Entry 6CIM (X-ray diffraction, 3.60 A resolution); this record covers chains C and D of the 10 polymer chains in the assembly.

Chain C:
Protein: V(D)J recombination-activating protein 1
Organism: Mus musculus
Notes: EC 3.1.-.-, 2.3.2.27
Reference sequence: P15919 (RAG1_MOUSE); numbering as in UniProt (aligned over 384-1008)
Chain sequence (625 residues; row label = number of the first residue in the row):
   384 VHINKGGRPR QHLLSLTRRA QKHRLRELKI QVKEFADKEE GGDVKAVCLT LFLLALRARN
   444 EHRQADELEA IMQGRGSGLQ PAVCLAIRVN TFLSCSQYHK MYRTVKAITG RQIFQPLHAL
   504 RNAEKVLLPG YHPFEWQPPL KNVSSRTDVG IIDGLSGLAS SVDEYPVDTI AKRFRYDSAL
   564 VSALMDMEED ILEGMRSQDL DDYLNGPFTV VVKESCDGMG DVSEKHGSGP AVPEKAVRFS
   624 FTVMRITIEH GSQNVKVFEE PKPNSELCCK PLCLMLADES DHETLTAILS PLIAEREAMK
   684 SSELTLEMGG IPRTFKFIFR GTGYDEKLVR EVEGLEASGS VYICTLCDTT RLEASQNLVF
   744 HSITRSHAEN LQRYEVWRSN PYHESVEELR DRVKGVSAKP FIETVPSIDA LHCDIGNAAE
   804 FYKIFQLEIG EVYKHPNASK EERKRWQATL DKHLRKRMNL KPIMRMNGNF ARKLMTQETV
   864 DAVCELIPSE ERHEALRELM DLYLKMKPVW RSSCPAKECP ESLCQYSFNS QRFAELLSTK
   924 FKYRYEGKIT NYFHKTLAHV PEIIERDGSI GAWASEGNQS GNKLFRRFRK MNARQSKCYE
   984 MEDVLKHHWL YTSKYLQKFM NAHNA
Disordered / not traced: 384-395, 609-614, 957-960, 1008
Differences from the reference sequence: engineered mutation Q962 (Glu in P15919)
Ion coordination: Mn2+: D600, D708; Zn2+: C727, C730, H937, H942
What the authors report for this chain:
  - catalytic residues: D600, D708 (citing earlier work)

Chain D:
Protein: V(D)J recombination-activating protein 2
Organism: Mus musculus
Reference sequence: P21784 (RAG2_MOUSE); residues 1-359 here = UniProt positions 1-359
Chain sequence (359 residues; each row starts with the number of its first residue):
     1 MSLQMVTVGH NIALIQPGFS LMNFDGQVFF FGQKGWPKRS CPTGVFHFDI KQNHLKLKPA
    61 IFSKDSCYLP PLRYPATCSY KGSIDSDKHQ YIIHGGKTPN NELSDKIYIM SVACKNNKKV
   121 TFRCTEKDLV GDVPEPRYGH SIDVVYSRGK SMGVLFGGRS YMPSTQRTTE KWNSVADCLP
   181 HVFLIDFEFG CATSYILPEL QDGLSFHVSI ARNDTVYILG GHSLASNIRP ANLYRIRVDL
   241 PLGTPAVNCT VLPGGISVSS AILTQTNNDE FVIVGGYQLE NQKRMVCSLV SLGDNTIEIS
   301 EMETPDWTSD IKHSKIWFGS NMGNGTIFLG IPGDNKQAMS EAFYFYTLRC SEEDLSEDQ
Disordered / not traced: 82-87, 293-294, 337-340, 352-359

Interface between chain C and chain D:
Contacting residue pairs (90):
  N525(C) with S164(D); R167(D); T168(D); T169(D), hydrogen bond (backbone-backbone); W172(D)
  S527(C) with T168(D); E170(D)
  V532(C) with E170(D)
  L538(C) with N173(D), hydrogen bond (backbone-side chain)
  S539(C) with T169(D); E170(D); K171(D); W172(D), hydrogen bond (backbone-backbone); N173(D), hydrogen bond (backbone-backbone); S174(D)
  G540(C) with N173(D); S174(D), hydrogen bond (backbone-backbone)
  L541(C) with N173(D)
  A542(C) with V175(D), hydrophobic
  S544(C) with E280(D), hydrogen bond
  V545(C) with R229(D); Y277(D), hydrophobic; E280(D), hydrogen bond (backbone-side chain); I316(D), hydrophobic
  D546(C) with Y74(D); F206(D); H222(D), salt bridge; R229(D), salt bridge; S259(D), hydrogen bond; S260(D), hydrogen bond; Y277(D)
  E547(C) with Y74(D); Y138(D), hydrogen bond; R159(D), salt bridge; F206(D)
  Y548(C) with Q16(D), hydrogen bond; P17(D); K34(D); R73(D); Y74(D)
  P549(C) with P17(D)
  R556(C) with T169(D), hydrogen bond (side chain-backbone); E170(D)
  R558(C) with E170(D), salt bridge
  V615(C) with N335(D); K336(D)
  D664(C) with K34(D), salt bridge
  H665(C) with W36(D), hydrogen bond; P99(D); N100(D), hydrogen bond
  E666(C) with K34(D), salt bridge; G35(D), hydrogen bond (side chain-backbone); R73(D); P99(D); N101(D)
  T669(C) with P99(D), hydrogen bond (side chain-backbone); N100(D); N101(D)
  A670(C) with N101(D); N173(D), hydrogen bond (backbone-side chain)
  S673(C) with W172(D)
  P674(C) with T169(D); W172(D), hydrophobic
  A677(C) with T169(D)
  E678(C) with T169(D), hydrogen bond
  E719(C) with R39(D)
  Y757(C) with W36(D); P70(D)
  W760(C) with P42(D); Y68(D)
  R761(C) with C67(D); Y68(D), hydrogen bond (backbone-backbone); K106(D); Y108(D), hydrogen bond; E126(D), salt bridge
  N763(C) with K64(D), hydrogen bond (side chain-backbone); S66(D), hydrogen bond (side chain-backbone)
  H766(C) with K64(D); D65(D)
  E767(C) with K64(D)
  V769(C) with P42(D), hydrophobic; Y68(D)
  L772(C) with Y68(D), hydrophobic
  R773(C) with R39(D)
  A781(C) with W36(D), hydrophobic
  K782(C) with W36(D); N100(D), hydrogen bond (backbone-side chain); E102(D), salt bridge
  P783(C) with N100(D)
  F784(C) with N100(D)
Also at the interface, not in a pair above, chain C (46 interface residues in all): V526, I535, S543, S762, S768, S780
Also at the interface, not in a pair above, chain D (45 interface residues in all): K315

Summary:
The interface between chain C and chain D involves 46 residues on one side and 45 on the other, with 23
hydrogen bonds and 8 salt bridges. Polar contacts include D546(C)-H222(D), D546(C)-R229(D) and
E547(C)-R159(D). D600(C) and D708(C) form the Mn2+ site. C727(C), C730(C), H937(C) and H942(C) coordinate
Zn2+. The paper reports catalytic residues D600(C) and D708(C).
Here chain C is V(D)J recombination-activating protein 1 and chain D is V(D)J recombination-activating protein
2, both from Mus musculus. Entry 6CIM (Pre-Reaction Complex, RAG1(E962Q)/2-nicked/intact 12/23RSS complex in
Mn2+) was determined by X-ray diffraction together with 5ZDZ, 5ZE0, 5ZE1, 5ZE2, 6CG0, 6CIJ, 6CIK and 6CIL from
the same study.
